Entry 6YWV (electron microscopy, 3.03 A resolution); this record covers chains A and S of the 43 polymer chains in the assembly.

== Chain A ==
Molecule: 23 S rRNA
Source organism: Neurospora crassa OR74A
Sequence (3464 nucleotides; row label = number of the first residue in the row; note: 28 numbers in that range are skipped by the numbering (no residue carries them; nothing is unmodelled there); a row labelled like 1655A-1655Z holds insertion residues (1655A, then the next letters in order)):
     1 AAAUGUAAUG GAUAUAAAGC UUAUGUUUAU AUAUAUAGAC AUAUAUAAGU AUAUAAAGAG
    61 ACUACUACCA AUAGCUACAC UAUGUAUUAA GGAGAGUAUA ACUUAAUUUA UGUUUAUGAU
   121 UUUAUCAUAC CCCUAAAAAU GACACCGAGG AGCAAGGGUC GGGUUAGCAU CCUGGUUCGU
   181 ACACCUUGGU GACCUAGGCU AGUACCAGGU CCCCCUCUAA GGGACUUGUC CCCCUCUAAG
   241 GGACUUGCGU CGGUCCUAUC CUAGGCCGAA UAGGUGAAUA AAUACUUACG GACGGCCUUG
   301 GUCUGUCCUA GAGGUUAUCA ACAUAUGAAC UCUUAGAGAA AUUACUUAAU AAACGAAGUG
   361 AAUUGAAAUA UCUUAUUAAC UUCAGGAAAA GAAAUCAAAC GAGAUUCUAU GAUUAGUGUG
   421 AACGAAAAUA GAGCAGCCUA UUAAAAUAAG UAAAAUGGCU UUAAAGCUGU UUGAAUAUUG
   481 UGGGGAACCU UCCUCAAAGG CUAAAUAUAA UACAUGAGUU ACAGAGAAAA GUACCGUGAG
   541 GGAAAGCUUU GAAAUAGUAG UUUUAUAAGC AGCUCAAGCA AUAAGAAAGC GAGAGCGUAC
   601 CUUUUGCAUA AUGGGUCACC AAGUUAAUUU UAGAUGCGAG CGAAUUUAUU UAUGUUUUUA
   661 CUGAUUAAAC AAUAUAAUGA AUCAUAAUUA UUUUUGUAAC GAGUAUUAGU AUUAAAUCUU
   721 AAUUUAAUAU UAGUAUAAGU UUUCAGUAUG GCGGCUACAU AGCAUAAUCU AUGCAGCCAG
   781 CCAAUAAUUG GAUUUCCAAU CCAAUUUCGG UAAUAAAUAG AUGUGCAUAG UUAAACCGAU
   841 CAUUAAAAUA AUGAAUAGUG UCUAAAGUUA GACCCGAAGC CUGGUGAUCU UACUAUAGUC
   901 AGGACUAUAA AGGUCCGAAC GGGUUAUCGU UGCAAAGAUA UCCGAAGAAC UAUGGUAAGC
   961 GAGUGAAAGA CAACACUGAC UAGGAUAGCU GGUUUUCUGC GAAACCUAUA AUAGUAGGCA
  1021 AUUUAAGUAA CAUCUUAGUA GGUACAGAAC UUAAUCUCAG ACAAGAUGUA GAUUUUCAUA
  1081 CCUAUGUUUA GGUAUGAAAU GCAUUUUUUU UUGUAUACAU CGGGGGAUCG UGAAGAUUUU
  1141 AUCGGUGAGU AUGUAGACUC GGAAUGACAA AGAUGAAUCU UGAAUAAUCA GACAUAGAAU
  1201 GAUAAGGUUG UAUGUCAAAA GGGAAACAGC CCAGAACAAG AGUUAAGGUU CCAAAAUUAU
  1261 UAUUAAGUGA AAUAAAGAAA GUUUUUAUAU AAGUCGACAA GAAGAUGGGC UUGGAAGCAG
  1321 CCAUAAUUUA AAGAUCUCGU AACAGAGCAC UUGUUAAAUC UUAAAAGCAU CGAAAAUUUA
  1381 ACGGAUCUAA AUAAUAUACC GAAACCUUGU CCAUAUGUAA CAUUAGUAAU AAUAUGCUAU
  1441 UAAUGUUAUU UGAUGGGGUA GCAGAACGUU GAGUGAAUCU UAGAUUUUUU UUUUAUAACU
  1501 AAAUAUAGAU GAUAACUCAA GUGAGAAUGG UGACAUGAGU AACAAAAAAG AGUUUAAGGU
  1561 ACCUAAAAGG UAUCUUAGAG UCUCGCCUAA AGCUUAUGGC UACGUCAAGU AACGGCCUCU
  1621 AAGUUUAUAA UCUGAAGAUU AUGACGAUGA GAAAA
1655A-1655Z UAACGCGCAGAAGUGCGCUGCUUUGA
1656A-1656B UA
  1676 CUU
  1687 AUGGUACCAA CAUUUAAAAG UGAAAAUUGU GCAGGAAGGA UCAGUAUCCU UUCAUUCUUA
  1747 UGUGGGGGAG UGGACAAAAC UGAACAGAGU GUAUCUGAAC ACAGAUGAGU CCACACCCCC
  1807 CCCCAUGUAA UGAAUGAAUG ACAAACCGUA CCUAGAAUCU GAAACAAGUA AGCUAGUAGA
  1867 GAAUACGAAG GCGUGAAUGA GAUAACAAUC AUAAAGGAAC UCGGCAAACU AACUACCGUA
  1927 ACUUAGGGAU AAGGAGAGCU CAUUAGUCUC GAUUAAUACG AGUAAAAAGG AAGAAGCAUG
  1987 GAAUAUUGUU GUACGACUGU UUAAUUAAAA CAAAGCACUU UGCAAAAAGA CGAUAAGUCU
  2047 AAGUAUUGAG UGUGAUUUCU GCCCGAUGCC GGCUGGUUAA CGAAUUUUCU AAAUUGAAAA
  2107 AAAAUUUGGU UUCAGAGGAA CCCCCGGUUA AUGGCGGCCU UAGCGUGAGG GUCCUAAGGU
  2167 AGCGAAAUGC CUUGGCCGUU AAAUGCGGUC UUGCAUGAAU GAUGUAACGA UACAACAGCU
  2227 GUCUCUAUGA UUGACUCAGU GAAAUUGGAA UAACUGUGCA GAUACAGUUU ACCUCUAGUU
  2287 AGACGAGAAG ACCCUAUGCA GCUUUACUGU UACUAAUUAU UGAAUACGAU UCUGAAAAUU
  2347 UCCAGUGUAA AAGGUAAUCG AUAAGAUAUA AUUGAAACAC CUUUAUUUUU CUAUCGUAUU
  2407 AUUAAACCUU AAAUUAAGGA ACAAUUGUUA GAAGACAGUU UAUGCGGGGC ACAGGCCCCA
  2467 UAAAGAGUAA AUGGGUGUGU CUAAAAUUUA UAAAUUUAUG UUUGCAAUUU UUUAUAGUGA
  2527 UUAUAUAUCA AAUCAUCUUU AUGCUAUUCA UAGAGUGUAU UUAUUAUAUU CCUUGGGUAC
  2587 AGUAUAAAAA UUAUAUAUGU AUUAAUUUAC AUAUAUUUUU UCUAAGAAAU UAGGUAAGAU
  2647 UUUGUUUAUA GAGAAAUUAG AUGUAAAAAA AAAAUCUUAU GAGGGCGGUA UUUAAUAAUC
  2707 CGCUUCUAAU AUUUUUUUGU AGUUAUUAUU AUAAAUUUAA UAAUAAUCAU GUUUAUUACU
  2767 UAAAAAGCUU AAUGGCUUAA UCUUGCCUUA CUGUUUGAUU AACAACAAAU CUUACAGUCG
  2827 CGUAAGCGGG GCAUAGGAUC ACAAGAUACA AAAAGGAAAG AUCUUGGAUU UUUGGAAAAG
  2887 CUACGCUAGG GAUAACAGGC UAAUUUGCGC AAGAGUGUAC AAAAUGAGUG CGCGGUUUGG
  2947 CACCUCGAUG UCGGCUUGAC UAAUCCUCAU GGAUGCAGAA ACUAUGUAGG GUACGACUGU
  3007 UCGUCGAUUA AAAAGUUACA UGAGCUGGGU UAAAUACGUC GUGAGACAGU AUGGUUUCUA
  3067 UCUUCUAGAG GGAAUUAGAA UAUAAUAAGG AUUAACCUUU GUACGAAAGG AACAUGGGGU
  3127 ACUAUUGUUA UACCUAGUUG UAUAACAGUU UUAUUAACCU CUGGUUUACC UGUUGUUUAU
  3187 GUGCCUUAUA UUAAUUUCAU GUGUGAUGCU CCGCAAGGAU AUUACAGGGA UGUUACCGUC
  3247 ACUUGAGUAA AUACAAUAGC AUAAGCAUGG CAGGAAAGCU AAGUUAGUCA AAAAUAAGUG
  3307 CUGAAAGCAU AUAGGCACGA AAUUUACCUU AAGAUAUUUC UUAAAUAUAC GUAAGAAAAU
  3367 AUUACGUUAA UAGGCUUAGU UUGUAAUAAU CUAGAGAUUU UAAGGAACUA AGUACUAAUU
  3427 UUAUAAAAAA CUGAAUGAUU AAUAUAUCUU ACAUUUUC
Unresolved in the structure: 1-4, 35-40, 121-309, 646-817, 1084-1089, 1126-1138, 1433-1437, 1655A-1655Z, 1656A-1656B, 1687, 1728-1828, 1918-1919, 1943-1980, 2066-2207, 2336-2398, 2449-2459, 2493-2504, 2525-2528, 2557-2579, 2599-2628, 2695-2703, 2738-2743, 3138-3147, 3194-3231, 3391-3407, 3460-3464
Ion coordination: Mg2+ site 1 near A105 (its only coordinating residue here); Mg2+ site 2 near A328 (its only coordinating residue here); Mg2+ site 3 near A335 (its only coordinating residue here); Mg2+ site 4: A335, G336; K+ site 1 near A367 (its only coordinating residue here); Mg2+ site 5 near G411 (its only coordinating residue here); K+ site 2 near A415 (its only coordinating residue here); Mg2+ site 6: A453, G466; Mg2+ site 7 near A453 (its only coordinating residue here); K+ site 3 near A465 (its only coordinating residue here); Mg2+ site 8: A486, A2859; Mg2+ site 9 near A497 (its only coordinating residue here); 99 more Mg2+ sites not listed; 19 more K+ sites not listed
Residues lining bound ligands:
  - NAD (nicotinamide-adenine-dinucleotide): A2755, G2757, U2759, U2760
  - spermine (SPM): U1249, U1250, C1251, A1270, A1271, C1382, G1383, G1384, A1385, U1392

== Chain S ==
Protein: 50S ribosomal protein L24
Source organism: Neurospora crassa OR74A
UniProt: Q7SC44 (Q7SC44_NEUCR); residue numbers follow UniProt; this construct covers 1-274
Amino-acid sequence (274 residues; numbered 1 to 274; the number before each row is that of its first residue):
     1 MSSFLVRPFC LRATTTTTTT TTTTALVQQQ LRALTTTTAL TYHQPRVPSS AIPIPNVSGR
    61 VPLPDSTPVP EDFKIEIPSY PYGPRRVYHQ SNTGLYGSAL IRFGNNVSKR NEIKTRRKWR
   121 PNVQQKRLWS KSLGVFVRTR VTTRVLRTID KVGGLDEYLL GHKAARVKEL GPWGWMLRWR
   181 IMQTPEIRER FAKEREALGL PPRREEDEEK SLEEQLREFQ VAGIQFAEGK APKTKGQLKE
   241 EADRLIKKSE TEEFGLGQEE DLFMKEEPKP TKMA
Unresolved in the structure: 1-41, 204-208, 226-274

== Chain A / chain S interface ==
Contacting residue pairs - 112 pairs, chain A then chain S:
  G358(A) / Val-87(S)  sugar contact
  U359(A) / Phe-103(S)  phosphate contact
  G360(A) / Phe-103(S)  phosphate contact
  G360(A) / Arg-116(S)  salt bridge to the phosphate
  A361(A) / Arg-116(S)  phosphate contact
  A370(A) / Asn-111(S)  base contact
  A370(A) / Ile-113(S)  phosphate contact
  U371(A) / Asn-111(S)  sugar contact
  U371(A) / Glu-112(S)  sugar contact
  U371(A) / Ile-113(S)  phosphate contact
  C372(A) / Lys-114(S)  phosphate contact
  U382(A) / Arg-86(S)  sugar contact
  C383(A) / Arg-86(S)  sugar contact
  A446(A) / His-162(S)  salt bridge to the phosphate
  A446(A) / Lys-163(S)  salt bridge to the phosphate
  A446(A) / Leu-198(S)  base contact
  U447(A) / Lys-163(S)  sugar contact
  A448(A) / Lys-163(S)  hydrogen bond to the base
  A449(A) / Lys-151(S)  hydrogen bond to the sugar
  G450(A) / Arg-144(S)  hydrogen bond to the sugar
  G450(A) / Arg-147(S)  base contact
  G450(A) / Thr-148(S)  phosphate contact
  G450(A) / Lys-151(S)  sugar contact
  G450(A) / Arg-166(S)  salt bridge to the phosphate
  U451(A) / Arg-144(S)  salt bridge to the phosphate
  G457(A) / Trp-119(S)  sugar contact
  G458(A) / Gly-104(S)  sugar contact
  G458(A) / Asn-105(S)  hydrogen bond to the sugar
  G458(A) / Trp-119(S)  sugar contact
  C459(A) / Asn-105(S)  sugar contact
  C459(A) / Val-107(S)  phosphate contact
  C459(A) / Lys-114(S)  salt bridge to the phosphate
  U468(A) / Arg-102(S)  hydrogen bond to the phosphate
  G469(A) / Ser-98(S)  phosphate contact
  G469(A) / Ala-99(S)  phosphate contact
  G469(A) / Leu-100(S)  sugar contact
  G469(A) / Arg-102(S)  salt bridge to the phosphate
  G469(A) / Trp-119(S)  base contact
  G469(A) / Arg-120(S)  hydrogen bond to the sugar
  G469(A) / Pro-121(S)  phosphate contact
  U470(A) / Pro-121(S)  phosphate contact
  U470(A) / Asn-122(S)  hydrogen bond to the phosphate
  U471(A) / Asn-122(S)  hydrogen bond to the phosphate
  U471(A) / Thr-143(S)  hydrogen bond to the phosphate
  U471(A) / Arg-144(S)  hydrogen bond to the base
  U472(A) / Arg-144(S)  hydrogen bond to the base
  U472(A) / Arg-147(S)  salt bridge to the phosphate
  G473(A) / Arg-144(S)  hydrogen bond to the base
  G473(A) / Arg-147(S)  salt bridge to the phosphate
  A498(A) / Ala-165(S)  phosphate contact
  G499(A) / Ala-164(S)  phosphate contact
  G499(A) / Ala-165(S)  hydrogen bond to the phosphate
  G500(A) / Lys-168(S)  salt bridge to the phosphate
  A1629(A) / Arg-60(S)  hydrogen bond to the phosphate
  A1630(A) / Asn-56(S)  hydrogen bond to the phosphate
  A1630(A) / Ser-58(S)  hydrogen bond to the phosphate
  A1630(A) / Arg-60(S)  salt bridge to the phosphate
  U1631(A) / Tyr-42(S)  hydrogen bond to the phosphate
  C1632(A) / Arg-140(S)  salt bridge to the phosphate
  U1633(A) / His-89(S)  base contact
  U1633(A) / Gln-90(S)  phosphate contact
  G1634(A) / Tyr-88(S)  phosphate contact
  G1634(A) / Gln-90(S)  phosphate contact
  G1634(A) / Ile-101(S)  phosphate contact
  G1634(A) / Phe-103(S)  base contact
  G1634(A) / Arg-120(S)  salt bridge to the phosphate
  A1635(A) / Arg-86(S)  sugar contact
  A1635(A) / Tyr-88(S)  sugar contact
  A1635(A) / His-89(S)  hydrogen bond to the phosphate
  A1636(A) / His-89(S)  salt bridge to the phosphate
  U2040(A) / Lys-118(S)  salt bridge to the phosphate
  U2314(A) / Arg-110(S)  salt bridge to the phosphate
  U2314(A) / Asn-111(S)  hydrogen bond to the sugar
  U2314(A) / Ile-113(S)  sugar contact
  G2315(A) / Ser-108(S)  hydrogen bond to the phosphate
  G2315(A) / Arg-110(S)  hydrogen bond to the phosphate
  G2315(A) / Asn-111(S)  hydrogen bond to the phosphate
  U2316(A) / Asn-106(S)  phosphate contact
  U2316(A) / Thr-115(S)  sugar contact
  U2317(A) / Asn-106(S)  phosphate contact
  A2325(A) / Asn-122(S)  hydrogen bond to the base
  A2325(A) / Thr-143(S)  sugar contact
  U2326(A) / Gln-124(S)  base contact
  U2326(A) / Lys-126(S)  phosphate contact
  U2326(A) / Thr-143(S)  sugar contact
  U2327(A) / Lys-126(S)  salt bridge to the phosphate
  A2411(A) / Arg-127(S)  hydrogen bond to the phosphate
  A2411(A) / Phe-136(S)  base contact
  A2412(A) / Lys-126(S)  hydrogen bond to the sugar
  A2412(A) / Arg-127(S)  phosphate contact
  C2413(A) / Gln-125(S)  sugar contact
  C2413(A) / Lys-126(S)  phosphate contact
  C2413(A) / Arg-127(S)  salt bridge to the phosphate
  C2414(A) / Gln-125(S)  phosphate contact
  A2418(A) / Arg-46(S)  sugar contact
  A2419(A) / His-43(S)  stacking on the base
  A2419(A) / Arg-46(S)  salt bridge to the phosphate
  U2420(A) / Pro-45(S)  phosphate contact
  U2420(A) / Arg-46(S)  salt bridge to the phosphate
  U2431(A) / Gln-124(S)  hydrogen bond to the base
  U2432(A) / Arg-120(S)  hydrogen bond to the sugar
  U2432(A) / Pro-121(S)  sugar contact
  U2432(A) / Asn-122(S)  hydrogen bond to the base
  G2433(A) / Arg-117(S)  salt bridge to the phosphate
  G2433(A) / Lys-118(S)  phosphate contact
  G2433(A) / Trp-119(S)  hydrogen bond to the phosphate
  G2433(A) / Arg-120(S)  hydrogen bond to the phosphate
  U2434(A) / Arg-117(S)  salt bridge to the phosphate
  U2434(A) / Trp-119(S)  hydrogen bond to the phosphate
  A2436(A) / Lys-109(S)  salt bridge to the phosphate
  A2883(A) / Arg-110(S)  hydrogen bond to the base
  A2883(A) / Asn-111(S)  hydrogen bond to the base
Interface residues without a listed pair, chain A (59 interface residues in all): A2039, A2430, G2437
Interface residues without a listed pair, chain S (62 interface residues in all): Gln-44, Val-57, Val-123, Arg-138, Leu-146, Val-152, Glu-169

== Summary ==
59 residues of chain A and 62 residues of chain S are in contact; the contacts include 33 hydrogen bonds, 23
salt bridges and 1 aromatic stacking contact. Among the polar pairs are A448(A)/Lys-163(S), U471(A)/Arg-144(S)
and U472(A)/Arg-144(S). Bound to chain A: NAD and spermine.
Here chain A is 23 S rRNA and chain S is 50S ribosomal protein L24, both from Neurospora crassa OR74A. Entry
6YWV (The structure of the Atp25 bound assembly intermediate of the mitoribosome from Neurospora crassa) was
determined by electron microscopy (same publication as 6YW5, 6YWE, 6YWS, 6YWX and 6YWY).
